PDB entry 9FWO | X-ray diffraction, 2.18 A resolution | chains A and B

Chain A:
Name: Non-structural protein 10
Organism: Severe acute respiratory syndrome coronavirus 2
Reference sequence: P0DTC1 (R1A_SARS2); residues 1-130 here correspond to UniProt positions 4254-4383 (UniProt number = residue number + 4253)
Amino-acid sequence (131 residues; row label = number of the first residue in the row):
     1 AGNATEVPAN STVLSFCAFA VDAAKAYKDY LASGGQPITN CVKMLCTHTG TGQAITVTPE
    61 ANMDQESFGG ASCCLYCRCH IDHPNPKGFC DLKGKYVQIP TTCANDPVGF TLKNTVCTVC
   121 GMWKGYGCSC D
Differences from the reference sequence: expression tag (131)
Bound ions: Zn2+ site 1: Cys74, Cys77, His83, Cys90; Zn2+ site 2: Cys117, Cys120, Cys128, Cys130
Small-molecule neighbours: 1-methylpyrrole-2-carboxamide (A1IGM): Asn3, Ala4, Thr5

Chain B:
Name: Guanine-N7 methyltransferase nsp14
Organism: Severe acute respiratory syndrome coronavirus 2
Notes: EC 2.1.1.56, 3.1.13.-
Reference sequence: P0DTD1 (R1AB_SARS2); residues 1-289 here correspond to UniProt positions 5926-6214 (UniProt number = residue number + 5925)
Amino-acid sequence (290 residues; each row starts with the number of its first residue; numbering starts at 0):
     0 MAENVTGLFK DCSKVITGLH PTQAPTHLSV DTKFKTEGLC VDIPGIPKDM TYRRLISMMG
    60 FKMNYQVNGY PNMFITREEA IRHVRAWIGF DVEGCHATRE AVGTNLPLQL GFSTGVNLVA
   120 VPTGYVDTPN NTDFSRVSAK PPPGDQFKHL IPLMYKGLPW NVVRIKIVQM LSDTLKNLSD
   180 RVVFVLWAHG FELTSMKYFV KIGPERTCCL CDRRATCFST ASDTYACWHH SIGFDYVYNP
   240 FMIDVQQWGF TGNLQSNHDL YCQVHGNAHV ASCDAIMTRC LAVHECFVKR
Unresolved in the structure: 0-2, 288-289
Differences from the reference sequence: initiating methionine (0)
Bound ions: Zn2+ site 1: Cys207, Cys210, Cys226, His229; Zn2+ site 2: His257, Cys261, His264, Cys279
Small-molecule neighbours: 1-methylpyrrole-2-carboxamide (A1IGM): Asp10, Val14, Ile15, Thr16, Gly17, Leu27, Ser28, Arg53
Swiss-Prot annotation at these positions:
  - active site: Asp90, Glu92, Glu191, His268, Asp273
  - binding site (Mg(2+)): Asp90, Glu92, Glu191, His268, Asp273
  - binding site (Zn(2+)): Cys207, Cys210, Cys226, His229, His257, Cys261, His264, Cys279

How chain A and chain B interact:
Residue-residue contacts (116):
  Ala1(A) - Lys9(B)  hydrogen bond (backbone-side chain)
  Ala1(A) - Val101(B)  hydrophobic
  Ala1(A) - Gly102(B)
  Gly2(A) - Asp10(B)
  Asn3(A) - Lys9(B)
  Asn3(A) - Asp10(B)  hydrogen bond (backbone-backbone)
  Ala4(A) - Val4(B)  hydrophobic
  Ala4(A) - Thr5(B)
  Ala4(A) - Lys9(B)
  Ala4(A) - Leu27(B)
  Thr5(A) - Phe8(B)  hydrogen bond (side chain-backbone)
  Thr5(A) - Asp10(B)
  Thr5(A) - Pro24(B)
  Thr5(A) - Thr25(B)  hydrogen bond (backbone-side chain)
  Thr5(A) - Leu27(B)
  Thr5(A) - Ser28(B)
  Glu6(A) - Val4(B)
  Glu6(A) - Thr5(B)  hydrogen bond (backbone-backbone)
  Glu6(A) - Leu7(B)
  Glu6(A) - Thr25(B)
  Glu6(A) - Leu27(B)
  Val7(A) - Asn3(B)
  Val7(A) - Thr5(B)
  Val7(A) - Leu27(B)  hydrophobic
  Pro8(A) - Asn3(B)
  Pro8(A) - Val4(B)
  Ser11(A) - Thr5(B)
  Thr12(A) - Lys61(B)
  Thr12(A) - Asn63(B)  hydrogen bond
  Thr12(A) - Tyr64(B)
  Leu14(A) - Phe8(B)  hydrophobic
  Ser15(A) - Leu7(B)
  Ser15(A) - Phe60(B)
  Ser15(A) - Lys61(B)  hydrogen bond (side chain-backbone)
  Ser15(A) - Met62(B)
  Phe16(A) - Tyr64(B)  hydrophobic
  Phe16(A) - Val66(B)  hydrophobic
  Phe16(A) - Tyr69(B)  hydrophobic
  Phe16(A) - Ile201(B)
  Ala18(A) - Phe60(B)  hydrophobic
  Ala18(A) - Lys196(B)  hydrogen bond (backbone-side chain)
  Phe19(A) - Phe60(B)  hydrophobic
  Phe19(A) - Met62(B)  hydrophobic
  Phe19(A) - Leu192(B)
  Phe19(A) - Met195(B)
  Phe19(A) - Lys196(B)
  Phe19(A) - Val199(B)
  Phe19(A) - Lys200(B)
  Phe19(A) - Ile201(B)  hydrogen bond (backbone-backbone)
  Ala20(A) - Ile201(B)
  Val21(A) - Lys200(B)
  Val21(A) - Ile201(B)  hydrogen bond (backbone-backbone)
  Val21(A) - Phe217(B)  hydrophobic
  Val21(A) - Tyr224(B)
  Val21(A) - Tyr237(B)  hydrophobic
  Lys25(A) - Tyr69(B)
  Lys25(A) - Pro203(B)
  Ala26(A) - Tyr69(B)
  Asp29(A) - Val66(B)
  Asp29(A) - Tyr69(B)  hydrogen bond
  Ser33(A) - Gln65(B)
  Ser33(A) - Val66(B)
  Ser33(A) - Asn67(B)  hydrogen bond (side chain-backbone)
  Asn40(A) - Thr25(B)
  Asn40(A) - His26(B)  hydrogen bond (backbone-backbone)
  Asn40(A) - Leu27(B)  hydrogen bond (side chain-backbone)
  Cys41(A) - His26(B)
  Val42(A) - Pro20(B)
  Val42(A) - Ala23(B)
  Val42(A) - Thr25(B)
  Val42(A) - His26(B)
  Val42(A) - Val29(B)  hydrophobic
  Val42(A) - Cys39(B)  hydrophobic
  Lys43(A) - Leu38(B)
  Lys43(A) - Cys39(B)  hydrogen bond (backbone-backbone)
  Met44(A) - Pro20(B)  hydrophobic
  Met44(A) - Cys39(B)
  Met44(A) - Val40(B)
  Met44(A) - Asp41(B)
  Leu45(A) - Thr35(B)
  Leu45(A) - Glu36(B)
  Leu45(A) - Cys39(B)  hydrogen bond (backbone-backbone)
  Leu45(A) - Val40(B)  hydrophobic
  Thr58(A) - Asp41(B)
  Pro59(A) - Asp41(B)
  Gly69(A) - Pro20(B)
  Ala71(A) - Thr21(B)  hydrogen bond (backbone-backbone)
  Ala71(A) - Gln22(B)
  Ala71(A) - Ala23(B)
  Ser72(A) - Ala23(B)
  Ser72(A) - Pro24(B)
  Arg78(A) - Phe8(B)
  Arg78(A) - Pro24(B)  hydrogen bond (side chain-backbone)
  Arg78(A) - Thr25(B)
  Cys79(A) - Phe8(B)
  His80(A) - Phe8(B)
  His80(A) - Ile55(B)
  His80(A) - Asp126(B)  salt bridge
  His80(A) - Thr131(B)
  Ile81(A) - Lys196(B)
  Gly88(A) - Asn130(B)  hydrogen bond (backbone-side chain)
  Phe89(A) - Asn129(B)
  Phe89(A) - Asn130(B)
  Cys90(A) - Asn129(B)  hydrogen bond (backbone-backbone)
  Lys93(A) - Thr21(B)
  Lys93(A) - Gln22(B)
  Lys93(A) - Tyr51(B)
  Lys93(A) - Thr127(B)  hydrogen bond (side chain-backbone)
  Lys93(A) - Pro128(B)
  Gly94(A) - Thr21(B)  hydrogen bond (backbone-backbone)
  Gly94(A) - Lys47(B)  hydrogen bond (backbone-side chain)
  Lys95(A) - Thr21(B)
  Tyr96(A) - His19(B)
  Tyr96(A) - Pro20(B)
  Tyr96(A) - Thr21(B)
  Tyr96(A) - Asp41(B)  hydrogen bond
Interface residues without a listed pair, chain A (48 interface residues in all): Tyr30, Gly70, Cys77, His83, Leu92
Interface residues without a listed pair, chain B (58 interface residues in all): Met57, Met72, Tyr124, Arg205

Overview:
Chain A and chain B form an interface of 48 and 58 residues respectively; the contacts include 24 hydrogen
bonds and 1 salt bridge. Among the polar pairs are His80(A)-Asp126(B), Ala1(A)-Lys9(B) and Thr5(A)-Phe8(B).
1-methylpyrrole-2-carboxamide is bound between chain A and chain B.
Here chain A is Non-structural protein 10 and chain B is Guanine-N7 methyltransferase nsp14, both from Severe
acute respiratory syndrome coronavirus 2. Entry 9FWO (Crystal Structure of SARS-CoV-2 NSP10-NSP14 (ExoN) in
complex with VT00216) was determined by X-ray diffraction together with 9FW2, 9FWH, 9FWI, 9FWJ, 9FWK, 9FWL and
10 further entries from the same study.
